Entry 8K9E (electron microscopy, 3.33 A resolution); this record covers chains E and G of the 8 polymer chains in the assembly.

[Chain E]
Name: Cytochrome c domain-containing protein
Organism: Chloroflexus aurantiacus (strain ATCC 29366 / DSM 635 / J-10-fl)
UniProt: A9WEV6 (A9WEV6_CHLAA); residues 1-205 here = UniProt positions 1-205
Sequence (205 residues; numbered 1 to 205; the number before each row is that of its first residue):
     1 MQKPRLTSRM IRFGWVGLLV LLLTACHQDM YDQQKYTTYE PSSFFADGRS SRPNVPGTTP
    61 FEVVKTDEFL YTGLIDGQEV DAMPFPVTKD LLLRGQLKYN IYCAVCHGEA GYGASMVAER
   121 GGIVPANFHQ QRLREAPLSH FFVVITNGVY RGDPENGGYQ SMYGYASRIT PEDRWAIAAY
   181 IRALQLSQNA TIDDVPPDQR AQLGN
Disordered / not traced: 1-25, 190-205
Glycans and other covalent adducts: heme c (HEC) linked to Cys103, Cys106
Metal / ion sites: heme c Fe: His107, Met162
Small-molecule neighbours: heme c (HEC): Tyr102, Val105, His107, Ile123, Val124, Pro125, Ala126, Phe128, Arg132, Leu133, His140, Phe141, Val144, Ile145, Val149, Tyr150, Ser161, Met162, Tyr165, Ile169, Ile177, Ile181
From the paper describing this entry:
  - post-translational modification sites: Cys26
  - specificity-determining residues: Val149 to Gly158 (proposed by the authors, not directly observed)

[Chain G]
Name: Uncharacterized protein
Organism: Chloroflexus aurantiacus (strain ATCC 29366 / DSM 635 / J-10-fl)
UniProt: A9WEV8 (A9WEV8_CHLAA); residue numbers follow UniProt; this construct covers 1-112
Sequence (112 residues; numbered 1 to 112; the number before each row is that of its first residue):
     1 MSYRPNYSAS RYTAGRPAQP VRTARTMAEP SLSRLMIAGL MVFLVLSLVV LLAGRLPFTP
    61 QPAPVTGNTY RTYVNDARTL LNSYGYTMEG KVHIPIDRAM DLIVERGLPV RE
Disordered / not traced: 1-31, 112

[Chain E / chain G interface]
Contacting residue pairs - 44 pairs, chain E then chain G:
  Asp67(E) - Arg111(G)  salt bridge
  Phe69(E) - Arg111(G)
  Ile75(E) - Arg111(G)
  Asp81(E) - Pro109(G)
  Ala82(E) - Pro109(G)
  Ala82(E) - Arg111(G)
  Met83(E) - Pro109(G)  hydrogen bond (backbone-backbone)
  Met83(E) - Val110(G)
  Met83(E) - Arg111(G)  hydrogen bond (backbone-backbone)
  Pro84(E) - Val110(G)
  Pro86(E) - Val110(G)  hydrophobic
  Val87(E) - Ile103(G)  hydrophobic
  Val87(E) - Val104(G)  hydrophobic
  Val87(E) - Leu108(G)  hydrophobic
  Lys89(E) - Asp97(G)  salt bridge
  Lys89(E) - Asp101(G)  salt bridge
  Lys89(E) - Val104(G)
  Leu92(E) - Met100(G)
  Leu92(E) - Ile103(G)  hydrophobic
  Leu92(E) - Val104(G)  hydrophobic
  Gln96(E) - Met100(G)
  Glu109(E) - Val74(G)
  Glu109(E) - Arg78(G)  salt bridge
  Tyr112(E) - Thr87(G)
  Met116(E) - Thr69(G)
  Met116(E) - Tyr70(G)  hydrophobic
  Met116(E) - Tyr73(G)  hydrophobic
  Glu119(E) - Asn68(G)  hydrogen bond
  Glu119(E) - Tyr73(G)  hydrogen bond
  Ala183(E) - Ala99(G)
  Ala183(E) - Ile103(G)  hydrophobic
  Leu184(E) - Ile96(G)  hydrophobic
  Leu186(E) - Ile94(G)
  Leu186(E) - Ala99(G)
  Leu186(E) - Leu102(G)  hydrophobic
  Leu186(E) - Ile103(G)  hydrophobic
  Leu186(E) - Arg106(G)
  Ser187(E) - His93(G)
  Ser187(E) - Ile94(G)  hydrogen bond (backbone-backbone)
  Ser187(E) - Ala99(G)
  Gln188(E) - Leu80(G)
  Gln188(E) - Val92(G)
  Asn189(E) - Val92(G)
  Asn189(E) - Ile94(G)
Also at the interface, not in a pair above, chain E (33 interface residues in all): Val80, Phe85, Thr88, Leu93, Ala110, Ala114, Ser115, Arg134, Leu138, Tyr180, Arg182
Also at the interface, not in a pair above, chain G (28 interface residues in all): Ala77, Leu81, Glu89, Pro95

[Overview]
33 residues of chain E face 28 of chain G across their interface, with 5 hydrogen bonds and 4 salt bridges.
Polar contacts include Asp67(E)-Arg111(G), Lys89(E)-Asp97(G) and Lys89(E)-Asp101(G). Covalently linked heme c:
at Cys106(E). His107(E) and Met162(E) coordinate a heme c Fe ion. From the paper: the specificity determinant
Val149(E); a modification site at Cys26(E).
Chain E is Cytochrome c domain-containing protein and chain G is Uncharacterized protein, both from
Chloroflexus aurantiacus (strain ATCC 29366 / DSM 635 / J-10-fl); the structure, Cryo-EM structure of the
photosynthetic alternative complex III from Chloroflexus aurantiacus at 3.3 angstrom, was determined by
electron microscopy, deposited together with 8K9F and 8X2J.
